8JIU - chains A and B of the 6 polymer chains in the assembly; structure by electron microscopy, 2.76 A resolution.

# Chain A
Protein: Guanine nucleotide-binding protein G(s) subunit alpha isoforms short
Organism: Homo sapiens
UniProt: P63092 (GNAS2_HUMAN); numbering as in UniProt (aligned over 1-394)
Amino-acid sequence (394 residues; row label = number of the first residue in the row):
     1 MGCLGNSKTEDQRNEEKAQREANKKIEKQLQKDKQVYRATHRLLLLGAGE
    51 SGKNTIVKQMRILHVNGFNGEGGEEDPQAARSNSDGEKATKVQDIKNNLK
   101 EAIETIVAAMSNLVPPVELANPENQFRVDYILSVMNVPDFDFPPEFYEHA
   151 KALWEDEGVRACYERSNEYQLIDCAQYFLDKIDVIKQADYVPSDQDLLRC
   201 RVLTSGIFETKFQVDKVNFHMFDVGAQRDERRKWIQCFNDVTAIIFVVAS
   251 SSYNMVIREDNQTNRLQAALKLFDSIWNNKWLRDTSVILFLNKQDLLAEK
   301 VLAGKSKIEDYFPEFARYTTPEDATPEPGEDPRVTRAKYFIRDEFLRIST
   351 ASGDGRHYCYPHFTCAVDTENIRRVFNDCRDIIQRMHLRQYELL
Unresolved in the structure: 1-8, 59-206, 256-262
Sequence notes: conflict Asn54 (Ser in P63092), Ala226 (Gly in P63092), Ala268 (Glu in P63092), Lys271 (Asn in P63092), Asp274 (Lys in P63092), Asp284 (Thr in P63092), Thr285 (Ile in P63092); variant Lys280 (Arg in P63092)

# Chain B
Protein: Guanine nucleotide-binding protein G(I)/G(S)/G(T) subunit beta-1
Organism: Rattus norvegicus
UniProt: P54311 (GBB1_RAT); residue numbers follow UniProt; this construct covers 2-340
Amino-acid sequence (345 residues; row label = number of the first residue in the row; numbers below 1 keep their minus sign (Met-4 is residue -4)):
    -4 MGSLLQSELDQLRQEAEQLKNQIRDARKACADATLSQITNNIDPVGRIQM
    46 RTRRTLRGHLAKIYAMHWGTDSRLLVSASQDGKLIIWDSYTTNKVHAIPL
    96 RSSWVMTCAYAPSGNYVACGGLDNICSIYNLKTREGNVRVSRELAGHTGY
   146 LSCCRFLDDNQIVTSSGDTTCALWDIETGQQTTTFTGHTGDVMSLSLAPD
   196 TRLFVSGACDASAKLWDVREGMCRQTFTGHESDINAICFFPNGNAFATGS
   246 DDATCRLFDLRADQELMTYSHDNIICGITSVSFSKSGRLLLAGYDDFNCN
   296 VWDALKADRAGVLAGHDNRVSCLGVTDDGMAVATGSWDSFLKIWN
Unresolved in the structure: -4 to 1
Sequence notes: initiating methionine (-4); expression tag (-3 to 1)
UniProt features mapped onto this chain:
  - modified residue: Ser2 (N-acetylserine), His266 (Phosphohistidine)

# Interface between chain A and chain B
Residue-residue contacts (41; chain A residue first):
  Gln19(A) with Asp83(B), hydrogen bond; Thr86(B); Asn88(B), hydrogen bond
  Asn23(A) with Thr87(B); Asn88(B), hydrogen bond
  Ile26(A) with Lys89(B); Ala92(B), hydrophobic
  Glu27(A) with Lys89(B), salt bridge
  Leu30(A) with Gly53(B); Lys89(B)
  Asp33(A) with Lys78(B), salt bridge
  Lys34(A) with Leu55(B)
  Tyr37(A) with Ala56(B)
  Phe208(A) with Leu117(B)
  Phe222(A) with Trp99(B)
  Ala226(A) with Thr143(B)
  Gln227(A) with Leu117(B), hydrogen bond (side chain-backbone); Asn119(B), hydrogen bond; Thr143(B); Gly144(B); Tyr145(B), hydrogen bond (side chain-backbone)
  Arg228(A) with Gly162(B), hydrogen bond (side chain-backbone); Thr164(B); Asp186(B), salt bridge
  Arg232(A) with Cys204(B), hydrogen bond (side chain-backbone); Asp228(B), salt bridge
  Lys233(A) with Tyr145(B); Met188(B); Asp228(B), salt bridge; Asn230(B), hydrogen bond
  Gln236(A) with Arg314(B); Trp332(B)
  Cys237(A) with Lys57(B); Gln75(B), hydrogen bond; Trp99(B); Met101(B), hydrophobic
  Phe238(A) with Trp99(B), hydrophobic; Leu117(B), hydrophobic
  Asn239(A) with Lys57(B), hydrogen bond; Trp332(B)
  Trp281(A) with Arg314(B)
Also at the interface, not in a pair above, chain A (24 interface residues in all): Arg42, Glu230, Trp234, Asp240
Also at the interface, not in a pair above, chain B (34 interface residues in all): Arg68, Asp76, Ile80, Asp118, Asp163, Asp290

# Overview
Chain A and chain B form an interface of 24 and 34 residues respectively, with 11 hydrogen bonds and 5 salt
bridges. Among the polar pairs are Glu27(A)-Lys89(B), Asp33(A)-Lys78(B) and Arg228(A)-Asp186(B).
Chain A is Guanine nucleotide-binding protein G(s) subunit alpha isoforms short (Homo sapiens) and chain B is
Guanine nucleotide-binding protein G(I)/G(S)/G(T) subunit beta-1 (Rattus norvegicus); the structure, Cryo-EM
structure of the GLP-1R/GCGR dual agonist SAR425899-bound human GCGR-Gs complex, was determined by electron
microscopy, deposited together with 8JIS, 8JIQ, 8JIP, 8JIR and 8JIT.
